6HP7 - chains A and C of the 4 polymer chains in the assembly; structure by X-ray diffraction, 2.20 A resolution.

== Chain A ==
Protein: SPBc2 prophage-derived uncharacterized protein YopK
Source organism: Bacillus subtilis (strain 168)
UniProtKB: O31927 (YOPK_BACSU); numbering as in UniProt (aligned over 1-386)
Amino-acid sequence (386 residues; numbered 1 to 386; the number before each row is that of its first residue):
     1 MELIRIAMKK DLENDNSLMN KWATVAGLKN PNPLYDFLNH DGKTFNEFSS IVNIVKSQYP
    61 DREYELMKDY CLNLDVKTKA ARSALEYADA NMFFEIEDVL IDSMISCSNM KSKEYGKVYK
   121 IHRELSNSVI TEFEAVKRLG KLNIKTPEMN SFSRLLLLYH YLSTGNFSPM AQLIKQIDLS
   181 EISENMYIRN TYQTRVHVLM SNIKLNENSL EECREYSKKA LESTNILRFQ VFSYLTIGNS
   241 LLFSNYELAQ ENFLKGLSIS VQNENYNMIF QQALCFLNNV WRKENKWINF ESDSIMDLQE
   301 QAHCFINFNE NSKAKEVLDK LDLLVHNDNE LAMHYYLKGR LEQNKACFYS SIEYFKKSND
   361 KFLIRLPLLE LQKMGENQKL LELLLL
Reported in the primary citation:
  - binding site for the 43-nt DNA strand: Asn30
  - binding site for the 43-nt DNA strand (chain C): Leu12, Asn16, Leu28, Lys29, Asn30, Asn32, Pro33, Tyr35, Asn39, His40, Lys43, Thr44, Asn46, Lys79, Arg82, Asn109, Asn143, Lys145
  - mutagenesis - D360A: abolished binding to DNA

== Chain C ==
Molecule: 43-nt DNA strand
Sequence (43 nucleotides; row label = number of the first residue in the row):
     1 TTGATCACTA GATGTTATTA AAACCTAATA TTTAAGTGAT GGC

== How chain A and chain C interact ==
Residue-residue contacts - 20 pairs, chain A then chain C:
  Leu12(A) with DT5(C), phosphate contact
  Asn16(A) with DA4(C), sugar contact
  Asn20(A) with DA4(C), phosphate contact
  Asn32(A) with DC6(C), base contact; DA7(C), hydrogen bond to the base
  Tyr35(A) with DA4(C), sugar contact; DT5(C), hydrogen bond to the phosphate; DC6(C), phosphate contact
  Asn39(A) with DC6(C), phosphate contact
  His40(A) with DA7(C), salt bridge to the phosphate
  Asn46(A) with DT13(C), phosphate contact; DG14(C), phosphate contact
  Lys77(A) with DT16(C), phosphate contact
  Thr78(A) with DT15(C), phosphate contact
  Lys79(A) with DG14(C), salt bridge to the phosphate; DT15(C), hydrogen bond to the phosphate
  Arg82(A) with DT15(C), salt bridge to the phosphate
  Asn109(A) with DT15(C), sugar contact; DT16(C), hydrogen bond to the phosphate
  Glu184(A) with DG14(C), phosphate contact
Interface residues without a listed pair, chain A (17 interface residues in all): Ser17, Met19, Asp36

== Overview ==
17 residues of chain A and 8 residues of chain C are in contact; the contacts include 4 hydrogen bonds and 3
salt bridges. Polar contacts include Asn32(A)-DA7(C), Tyr35(A)-DT5(C) and Lys79(A)-DT15(C). From the paper: a
binding site for the 43-nt DNA strand (chain C) at Leu12(A), Asn16(A) and Leu28(A) among others; D360A of
chain A abolishes binding to DNA.
Chain A is SPBc2 prophage-derived uncharacterized protein YopK (Bacillus subtilis (strain 168)) and chain C is
a 43-nt DNA strand; the structure, ARBITRIUM PEPTIDE RECEPTOR FROM SPBETA PHAGE in complex with 43 mer DNA,
was determined by X-ray diffraction, deposited together with 6HP5.
